5XOG - chains A and B of the 17 polymer chains in the assembly; structure by X-ray diffraction, 3.00 A resolution.

Chain A:
Molecule: DNA-directed RNA polymerase subunit
Organism: Komagataella phaffii (strain GS115 / ATCC 20864)
Notes: EC 2.7.7.6
UniProtKB: C4R4Y0 (C4R4Y0_KOMPG); numbering as in UniProt (aligned over 1-1743)
Chain sequence (1743 residues; each row starts with the number of its first residue):
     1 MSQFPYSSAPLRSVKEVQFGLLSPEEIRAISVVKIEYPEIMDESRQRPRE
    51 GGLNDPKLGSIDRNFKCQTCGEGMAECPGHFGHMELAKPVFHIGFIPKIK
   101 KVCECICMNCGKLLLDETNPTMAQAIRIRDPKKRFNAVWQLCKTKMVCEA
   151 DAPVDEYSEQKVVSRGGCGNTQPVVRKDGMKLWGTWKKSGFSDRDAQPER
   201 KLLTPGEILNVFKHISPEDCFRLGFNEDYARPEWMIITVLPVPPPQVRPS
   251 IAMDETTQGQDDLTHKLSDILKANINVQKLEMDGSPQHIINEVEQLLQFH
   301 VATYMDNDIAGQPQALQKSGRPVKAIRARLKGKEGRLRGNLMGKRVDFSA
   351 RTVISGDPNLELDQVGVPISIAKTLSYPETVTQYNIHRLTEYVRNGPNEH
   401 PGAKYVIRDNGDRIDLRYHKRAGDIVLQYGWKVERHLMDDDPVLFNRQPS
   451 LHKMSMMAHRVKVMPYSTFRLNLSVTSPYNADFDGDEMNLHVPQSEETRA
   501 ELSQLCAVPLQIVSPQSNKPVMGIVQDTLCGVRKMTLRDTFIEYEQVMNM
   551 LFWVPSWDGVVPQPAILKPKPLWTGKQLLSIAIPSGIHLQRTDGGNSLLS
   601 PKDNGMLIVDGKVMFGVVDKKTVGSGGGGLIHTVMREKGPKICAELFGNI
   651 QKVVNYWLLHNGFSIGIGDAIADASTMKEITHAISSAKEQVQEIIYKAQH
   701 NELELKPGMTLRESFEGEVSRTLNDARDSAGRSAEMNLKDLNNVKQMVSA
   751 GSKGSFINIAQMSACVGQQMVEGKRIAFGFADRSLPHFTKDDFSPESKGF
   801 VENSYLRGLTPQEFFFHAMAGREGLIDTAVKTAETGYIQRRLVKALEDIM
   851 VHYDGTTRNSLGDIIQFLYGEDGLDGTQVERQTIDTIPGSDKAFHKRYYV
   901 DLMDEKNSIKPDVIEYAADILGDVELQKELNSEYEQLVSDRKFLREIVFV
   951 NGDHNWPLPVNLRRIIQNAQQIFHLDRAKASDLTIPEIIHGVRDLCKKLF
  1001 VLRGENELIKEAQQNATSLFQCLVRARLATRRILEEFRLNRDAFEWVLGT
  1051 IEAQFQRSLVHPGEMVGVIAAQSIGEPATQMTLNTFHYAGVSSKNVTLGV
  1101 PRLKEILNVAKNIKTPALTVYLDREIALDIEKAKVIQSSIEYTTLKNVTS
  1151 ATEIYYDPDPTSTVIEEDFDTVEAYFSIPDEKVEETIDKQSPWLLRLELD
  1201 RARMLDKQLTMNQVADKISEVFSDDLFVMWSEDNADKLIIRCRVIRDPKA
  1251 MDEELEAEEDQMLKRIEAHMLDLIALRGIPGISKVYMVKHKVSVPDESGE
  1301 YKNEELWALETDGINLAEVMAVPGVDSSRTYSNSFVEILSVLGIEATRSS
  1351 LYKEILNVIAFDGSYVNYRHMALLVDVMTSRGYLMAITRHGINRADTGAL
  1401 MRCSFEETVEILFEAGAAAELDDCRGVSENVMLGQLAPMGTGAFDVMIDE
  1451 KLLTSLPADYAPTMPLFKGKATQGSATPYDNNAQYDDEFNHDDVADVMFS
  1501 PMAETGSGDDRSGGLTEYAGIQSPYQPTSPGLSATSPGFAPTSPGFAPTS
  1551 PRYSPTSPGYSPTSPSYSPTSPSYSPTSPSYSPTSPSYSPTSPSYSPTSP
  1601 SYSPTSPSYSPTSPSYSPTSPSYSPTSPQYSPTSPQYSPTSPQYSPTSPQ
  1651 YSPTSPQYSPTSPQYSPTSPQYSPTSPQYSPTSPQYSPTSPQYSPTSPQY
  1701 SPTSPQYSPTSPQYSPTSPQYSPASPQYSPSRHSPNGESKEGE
Disordered / not traced: 1, 154-160, 190-193, 1082-1094, 1178-1189, 1246-1257, 1464-1743
Metal / ion sites: Zn2+ site 1: Cys67, Cys70, Cys77, His80; Zn2+ site 2: Cys107, Cys110, Cys148, Cys168; Mg2+: Asp482, Asp484, Asp486 (together with AMP-CPP) (shared with 1 residue of chain P)
Small-molecule neighbours: AMP-CPP (APC; diphosphomethylphosphonic acid adenosyl ester): Arg447, Pro449, Asn480, Asp482, Asp484, Thr832, Gln1080

Chain B:
Molecule: DNA-directed RNA polymerase subunit beta
Organism: Komagataella phaffii (strain GS115 / ATCC 20864)
Notes: EC 2.7.7.6
UniProtKB: C4QZQ7 (C4QZQ7_KOMPG); numbering as in UniProt (aligned over 1-1227)
Chain sequence (1227 residues; row label = number of the first residue in the row):
     1 MSYDPYSIDDTITTEDCWTVISAFFEEKGLVSQQLDSFDEFMETSIQDLV
    51 WEEPRLILDQPAQHTNEKDNINKRYEIRFGKIYLSRPTMTEADGTTHAMF
   101 PQEARLRNLTYSSPVYLDMEKSMFTSIDDEGNPNATLDWQQVHEPIKDGV
   151 EEGNKVHIGKVPIMLRSKFCSLRTLDEVDLYKMKECPYDMGGYFVINGSE
   201 KVLIAQERSAANIVQVFKKAAPSPISHVAEIRSALEKGSRLISTMQIKLY
   251 GREDKGTGRTIKATLPYVKQDIPIVIVFRALGVVPDGEILQHICYDENDW
   301 QMLEMLKPCIEEGFVIQDKEVALDFIGRRGSAALGIRREKRIQYAKDILQ
   351 KELLPHITQEEGFETRKTFFLGYMVNRLLLCALERKDQDDRDHFGKKRLD
   401 LAGPLLANLFRILFRKLTREIYRYMQRCIETDRDFNLNLAVKSTTITSGL
   451 KYSLATGNWGEQKKAMSSRAGVSQVLNRYTYSSTLSHLRRTNTPIGRDGK
   501 LAKPRQLHNTHWGLVCPAETPEGQACGLVKNLSLLSGISIGSPSEPIINF
   551 LEEWGMEPLEDYDPAQHTKSTRIFVNGVWTGIHRDPSMLVSTMRDLRRSG
   601 AISPEVSIIRDIREREFKIFTDVGRVYRPLFIVEDDESKDNKGELRITKE
   651 HIRKIQQGYDDDAMNDDSEEQEQDVYGWSSLVTSGVIEYVDGEEEETIMI
   701 AMTPEDLQTRSLEQKEIDLNDTAKRIKPEMSTSSHHTFTHCEIHPSMILG
   751 VAASIIPFPDHNQSPRNTYQSAMGKQAMGVFLTNYNVRMDTMANILYYPQ
   801 KPLAKTQAMEYLKFRELPAGQNAIVAIACYSGYNQEDSMIMNQSSIDRGL
   851 FRSLFFRSYMDQEKRFGISIVEEFEKPTRATTLRLKHGTYEKLDEDGLIA
   901 PGVRVSGDDIIIGKTTPIPPDTEELGQRTKYHTKRDASTPLRSTENGIVD
   951 QVLLTTNQEGLKFVKVRMRTTKVPQIGDKFASRHGQKGTIGVTYRHEDMP
  1001 FSAEGIVPDLIINPHAIPSRMTVAHLIECLLSKVGSIRGYEGDATPFTDL
  1051 TVDAVSNLLRDNGYQSRGFEVMYNGHTGKKLMAQVFFGPTYYQRLRHMVD
  1101 DKIHARARGPVQVLTRQPVEGRSRDGGLRFGEMERDCMIAHGAAGFLKER
  1151 LMEASDAFRVHVCGICGLMSVIANLKKNQFECRSCKNKTNIYQLHIPYAA
  1201 KLLFQELMAMNIAPRLYTERSGVSMRS
Disordered / not traced: 1-8, 129-152, 663-674, 712-718, 921-930, 1223-1227
Metal / ion sites: Zn2+: Cys1163, Cys1166, Cys1182, Cys1185

Interface between chain A and chain B:
Contacting residue pairs (432; chain A residue first):
  Phe4(A) - Ala1157(B)
  Phe4(A) - Phe1158(B)  hydrophobic
  Phe4(A) - Arg1159(B)
  Phe4(A) - His1195(B)
  Pro5(A) - Arg1159(B)  hydrogen bond (backbone-side chain)
  Tyr6(A) - Leu1175(B)
  Ser7(A) - Arg1159(B)
  Ser7(A) - His1161(B)  hydrogen bond
  Ser7(A) - Leu1175(B)
  Ser7(A) - Phe1180(B)
  Ser7(A) - Gln1193(B)  hydrogen bond (backbone-side chain)
  Ser8(A) - Asn1178(B)  hydrogen bond
  Ser8(A) - Phe1180(B)
  Ala9(A) - His1161(B)
  Ala9(A) - Ile1191(B)
  Ala9(A) - Gln1193(B)  hydrogen bond (backbone-side chain)
  Pro10(A) - Ile1191(B)
  Pro10(A) - Tyr1192(B)  hydrophobic
  Pro10(A) - Gln1193(B)  hydrogen bond (backbone-backbone)
  Leu11(A) - Gln1193(B)
  Leu11(A) - His1195(B)
  Arg12(A) - Tyr1192(B)  hydrogen bond
  Arg12(A) - Gln1193(B)  hydrogen bond (backbone-backbone)
  Arg12(A) - Leu1194(B)
  Arg12(A) - Thr1218(B)  hydrogen bond
  Arg12(A) - Glu1219(B)  salt bridge
  Ser13(A) - Thr1218(B)
  Val14(A) - Leu1194(B)  hydrophobic
  Val14(A) - Tyr1217(B)
  Lys15(A) - Tyr1217(B)  hydrogen bond (backbone-backbone)
  Lys15(A) - Thr1218(B)
  Lys15(A) - Arg1220(B)  hydrogen bond (backbone-side chain)
  Glu16(A) - Arg1215(B)
  Glu16(A) - Leu1216(B)
  Glu16(A) - Tyr1217(B)  hydrogen bond (backbone-backbone)
  Glu16(A) - Glu1219(B)
  Glu16(A) - Arg1220(B)
  Glu16(A) - Ser1221(B)  hydrogen bond (side chain-backbone)
  Glu16(A) - Gly1222(B)
  Val17(A) - Arg1215(B)
  Val17(A) - Leu1216(B)  hydrophobic
  Gln18(A) - Ala1213(B)
  Gln18(A) - Pro1214(B)
  Gln18(A) - Arg1215(B)  hydrogen bond (backbone-backbone)
  Gln18(A) - Tyr1217(B)
  Phe19(A) - Ala1213(B)
  Gly20(A) - Ile1212(B)
  Gly20(A) - Ala1213(B)  hydrogen bond (backbone-backbone)
  Leu21(A) - Asn1211(B)
  Leu22(A) - Met1208(B)
  Leu22(A) - Asn1211(B)  hydrogen bond (backbone-backbone)
  Leu22(A) - Ala1213(B)  hydrophobic
  Glu26(A) - Leu1168(B)
  Glu26(A) - Arg1215(B)  salt bridge
  Ile27(A) - Asn1211(B)
  Ala29(A) - Ser1184(B)
  Ile30(A) - Ser1170(B)
  Ile30(A) - Ser1184(B)
  Ile30(A) - Met1208(B)  hydrophobic
  Gln46(A) - Pro920(B)  hydrogen bond (side chain-backbone)
  Arg63(A) - Arg884(B)
  Thr69(A) - Ile1172(B)
  Cys70(A) - Ile1172(B)  hydrophobic
  Cys70(A) - Ala1173(B)
  Cys70(A) - Asn1174(B)  hydrogen bond (backbone-side chain)
  Glu72(A) - Ala1173(B)
  Glu72(A) - Asn1174(B)
  Glu72(A) - Leu1175(B)  hydrogen bond (side chain-backbone)
  Met74(A) - Arg1116(B)  hydrogen bond (backbone-side chain)
  Ala75(A) - Arg1116(B)  hydrogen bond (backbone-side chain)
  Ala75(A) - Phe1158(B)
  Glu76(A) - Phe1158(B)
  Glu76(A) - Arg1159(B)  salt bridge
  Pro78(A) - Lys1201(B)  hydrogen bond (backbone-side chain)
  Pro78(A) - Gln1205(B)  hydrogen bond (backbone-side chain)
  Gly79(A) - Gln1205(B)
  Phe81(A) - Gln1205(B)
  Phe81(A) - Met1208(B)  hydrophobic
  His92(A) - Met1210(B)  hydrogen bond (side chain-backbone)
  Tyr229(A) - Arg1215(B)
  Ile237(A) - Asn1211(B)
  Pro241(A) - Met1208(B)
  Pro241(A) - Asn1211(B)
  Pro244(A) - Gln1205(B)
  Gln246(A) - Leu1114(B)
  Gln246(A) - Tyr1198(B)
  Gln246(A) - Lys1201(B)
  Val247(A) - Leu1114(B)
  Val247(A) - Gln1205(B)
  Pro249(A) - Val1113(B)  hydrophobic
  Pro249(A) - Leu1114(B)
  Asp254(A) - Lys864(B)  salt bridge
  Asp254(A) - Phe866(B)
  Glu255(A) - Arg935(B)
  Glu255(A) - Ala937(B)
  Thr256(A) - Phe866(B)
  Tyr304(A) - Ala1209(B)
  Met305(A) - Ala1209(B)
  Met305(A) - Met1210(B)  hydrophobic
  Arg321(A) - Met466(B)
  Pro322(A) - Met466(B)
  Ile326(A) - Glu1206(B)
  Ile326(A) - Ala1209(B)  hydrophobic
  Ile326(A) - Met1210(B)  hydrophobic
  Arg329(A) - Glu1206(B)  salt bridge
  Leu330(A) - Leu1203(B)  hydrophobic
  Leu330(A) - Glu1206(B)
  Arg336(A) - Ala1199(B)
  Arg336(A) - Leu1202(B)
  Arg336(A) - Leu1203(B)
  Arg336(A) - Glu1206(B)  salt bridge
  Leu337(A) - Leu1203(B)  hydrophobic
  Arg338(A) - Arg1129(B)  hydrogen bond (backbone-side chain)
  Arg338(A) - Glu1132(B)  salt bridge
  Gly339(A) - Arg1129(B)  hydrogen bond (backbone-side chain)
  Asn340(A) - Thr1115(B)
  Asn340(A) - Gln1117(B)  hydrogen bond (backbone-side chain)
  Asn340(A) - Ala1199(B)
  Leu341(A) - Ala1199(B)  hydrophobic
  Leu341(A) - Ala1200(B)
  Leu341(A) - Leu1203(B)  hydrophobic
  Met342(A) - Glu1132(B)
  Met342(A) - Arg1135(B)
  Gly343(A) - Arg1129(B)  hydrogen bond (backbone-side chain)
  Gly343(A) - Phe1130(B)
  Lys344(A) - Gln1117(B)
  Lys344(A) - Leu1128(B)
  Lys344(A) - Arg1129(B)
  Lys344(A) - Phe1130(B)  hydrogen bond (backbone-backbone)
  Lys344(A) - Leu1151(B)  hydrogen bond (side chain-backbone)
  Lys344(A) - Ser1155(B)
  Lys344(A) - Asp1156(B)  salt bridge
  Lys344(A) - Pro1197(B)
  Arg345(A) - Pro1118(B)
  Arg345(A) - Val1119(B)
  Arg345(A) - Glu1120(B)
  Arg345(A) - Gly1127(B)  hydrogen bond (side chain-backbone)
  Arg345(A) - Leu1128(B)
  Arg345(A) - Arg1129(B)
  Arg345(A) - Ser1155(B)  hydrogen bond (backbone-side chain)
  Val346(A) - Gly1127(B)
  Val346(A) - Leu1128(B)  hydrogen bond (backbone-backbone)
  Val346(A) - Phe1130(B)  hydrophobic
  Val346(A) - Arg1150(B)
  Val346(A) - Ala1154(B)
  Asp347(A) - Arg1106(B)  salt bridge
  Asp347(A) - Ala1107(B)
  Asp347(A) - Arg1108(B)
  Asp347(A) - Pro1118(B)
  Asp347(A) - Arg1150(B)  hydrogen bond (backbone-side chain)
  Asp347(A) - Ala1154(B)  hydrogen bond (backbone-backbone)
  Phe348(A) - Arg1106(B)  hydrogen bond (backbone-backbone)
  Phe348(A) - Ala1107(B)  hydrogen bond (backbone-backbone)
  Phe348(A) - Arg1108(B)
  Phe348(A) - Arg1150(B)
  Ser349(A) - Ala1105(B)
  Ser349(A) - Arg1106(B)  hydrogen bond (backbone-backbone)
  Ser349(A) - Gly1127(B)
  Ser349(A) - Leu1128(B)  hydrogen bond (side chain-backbone)
  Ala350(A) - His1104(B)
  Ala350(A) - Ala1105(B)  hydrophobic
  Ala350(A) - Leu1128(B)
  Arg351(A) - Lys1102(B)
  Arg351(A) - Ile1103(B)
  Arg351(A) - His1104(B)  hydrogen bond (backbone-backbone)
  Arg351(A) - Leu1128(B)
  Thr352(A) - Val1099(B)
  Thr352(A) - Ile1103(B)
  Val353(A) - Gly977(B)
  Val353(A) - Val1099(B)  hydrophobic
  Val353(A) - Lys1102(B)
  Asp357(A) - Tyr833(B)  hydrogen bond
  Pro358(A) - Ser831(B)
  Pro358(A) - Gly832(B)
  Pro358(A) - Tyr833(B)
  Asn359(A) - Tyr833(B)  hydrogen bond
  Ser370(A) - Ile1103(B)
  Ile371(A) - Ile1103(B)  hydrophobic
  Thr374(A) - Ala1105(B)
  Thr374(A) - Ala1107(B)
  Leu375(A) - Arg1106(B)
  Lys404(A) - Ala1107(B)
  Tyr405(A) - Arg1108(B)
  Arg413(A) - Arg1108(B)
  Glu434(A) - Arg1108(B)  salt bridge
  Leu444(A) - Met1138(B)  hydrophobic
  Leu444(A) - Phe1146(B)  hydrophobic
  Asn446(A) - Glu1134(B)
  Gln448(A) - Glu1134(B)  hydrogen bond
  Ser450(A) - Met1133(B)
  Ser450(A) - Glu1134(B)  hydrogen bond
  Ser450(A) - Cys1137(B)
  Leu451(A) - Met1133(B)  hydrophobic
  His452(A) - Cys1137(B)  hydrogen bond (backbone-side chain)
  Lys453(A) - Ala1140(B)
  Lys453(A) - His1141(B)  hydrogen bond (backbone-side chain)
  Met456(A) - Phe1130(B)  hydrophobic
  Met456(A) - Glu1134(B)
  Met456(A) - Cys1137(B)  hydrophobic
  Met456(A) - His1141(B)  hydrogen bond (backbone-side chain)
  Ser467(A) - Val1099(B)
  Ser467(A) - Asp1100(B)  hydrogen bond
  Ser467(A) - Ile1103(B)
  Thr468(A) - Ile976(B)
  Thr468(A) - Gly977(B)
  Leu473(A) - Gln835(B)
  Leu473(A) - Glu836(B)
  Asp482(A) - Glu836(B)
  Phe483(A) - Gln835(B)
  Phe483(A) - Glu836(B)  hydrogen bond (backbone-backbone)
  Phe483(A) - Asp837(B)
  Phe483(A) - Thr989(B)  hydrogen bond (backbone-side chain)
  Asp484(A) - Lys979(B)
  Asp484(A) - Lys987(B)
  Gly485(A) - Thr989(B)
  Glu487(A) - Lys1102(B)  salt bridge
  Asn489(A) - Leu1128(B)
  His491(A) - Phe1130(B)
  His491(A) - Arg1150(B)  hydrogen bond
  Val492(A) - Arg1150(B)  hydrogen bond (backbone-side chain)
  Pro493(A) - Glu1149(B)
  Gln494(A) - Glu1149(B)  hydrogen bond (backbone-side chain)
  Gln494(A) - Glu1153(B)
  Ser495(A) - Glu1149(B)  hydrogen bond
  Thr498(A) - Gly1145(B)
  Thr498(A) - Phe1146(B)
  Thr498(A) - Glu1149(B)  hydrogen bond
  Glu501(A) - Ala1143(B)
  Glu501(A) - Ala1144(B)  hydrogen bond (side chain-backbone)
  Glu501(A) - Gly1145(B)  hydrogen bond (side chain-backbone)
  Glu501(A) - Phe1146(B)  hydrogen bond (side chain-backbone)
  Leu502(A) - Phe1146(B)  hydrophobic
  Leu505(A) - His1141(B)
  Cys506(A) - Met1138(B)  hydrophobic
  Cys506(A) - His1141(B)
  Gln511(A) - His1141(B)
  Gln526(A) - Gln835(B)
  Gln526(A) - Glu836(B)  hydrogen bond (side chain-backbone)
  Gln526(A) - His1015(B)
  Asp527(A) - Cys829(B)  hydrogen bond
  Asp527(A) - Gly832(B)
  Asp527(A) - Gln835(B)  hydrogen bond (backbone-side chain)
  Asp527(A) - Asn1013(B)  hydrogen bond
  Asp527(A) - His1015(B)  salt bridge
  Cys530(A) - His1015(B)
  Leu658(A) - Cys829(B)  hydrophobic
  Leu659(A) - Tyr830(B)
  Leu659(A) - Asn1074(B)  hydrogen bond (backbone-side chain)
  Leu659(A) - His1076(B)
  Leu659(A) - Leu1081(B)
  His660(A) - Asn1074(B)  hydrogen bond
  His660(A) - Thr1077(B)
  Asn661(A) - Leu1081(B)
  Asn661(A) - Met1082(B)  hydrogen bond (backbone-backbone)
  Asn661(A) - Ala1083(B)  hydrogen bond (backbone-backbone)
  Gly662(A) - Ala1083(B)
  Phe663(A) - Ala828(B)
  Phe663(A) - Cys829(B)  hydrogen bond (backbone-backbone)
  Phe663(A) - Pro1014(B)  hydrophobic
  Phe663(A) - Ala1083(B)
  Ser664(A) - Ile827(B)  hydrogen bond (side chain-backbone)
  Ser664(A) - Pro1014(B)
  Ser664(A) - Gln1084(B)
  Ser664(A) - Val1085(B)
  Ser664(A) - Phe1086(B)  hydrogen bond (side chain-backbone)
  Ile665(A) - Ile827(B)  hydrophobic
  Ile665(A) - Pro1014(B)  hydrophobic
  Ile665(A) - Ile1017(B)  hydrophobic
  Ile665(A) - Phe1086(B)
  Gly666(A) - Leu1026(B)
  Gly666(A) - Phe1069(B)
  Gly666(A) - Phe1086(B)
  Ile667(A) - Val1023(B)  hydrophobic
  Ile667(A) - Leu1026(B)  hydrophobic
  Ile667(A) - Ile1027(B)  hydrophobic
  Ile667(A) - Val1052(B)  hydrophobic
  Ile667(A) - Arg1067(B)
  Ile667(A) - Phe1086(B)
  Asp669(A) - Phe1069(B)
  Ile671(A) - Arg1067(B)
  Lys678(A) - Thr722(B)
  Asn743(A) - Phe1069(B)
  Met747(A) - Pro1014(B)
  Met747(A) - His1015(B)
  Met747(A) - Pro1018(B)  hydrophobic
  Ser752(A) - His1015(B)  hydrogen bond
  Lys753(A) - His1015(B)
  Lys753(A) - Pro1018(B)
  Lys753(A) - Ser1019(B)
  Asn758(A) - Pro1018(B)
  Asn758(A) - Ser1019(B)
  Asn758(A) - Met1021(B)  hydrogen bond
  Gln761(A) - Met1021(B)
  Met762(A) - Pro1018(B)
  Met762(A) - Met1021(B)  hydrophobic
  Glu772(A) - Lys503(B)  salt bridge
  Glu772(A) - Gln506(B)  hydrogen bond
  Ile776(A) - Asn509(B)
  Ala777(A) - Asn509(B)  hydrogen bond (backbone-side chain)
  Gly779(A) - His393(B)
  Gly779(A) - His508(B)
  Gly779(A) - Asn509(B)
  Phe780(A) - Asn509(B)
  Phe780(A) - Thr510(B)
  Phe780(A) - Glu696(B)
  Ala781(A) - Glu696(B)  hydrogen bond (backbone-side chain)
  Arg783(A) - Glu695(B)
  Arg783(A) - Glu696(B)  hydrogen bond (side chain-backbone)
  Arg783(A) - Ile698(B)  hydrogen bond (side chain-backbone)
  Arg783(A) - Met699(B)
  Ser784(A) - Asn509(B)  hydrogen bond (backbone-side chain)
  Pro786(A) - Glu695(B)
  Pro786(A) - Ile698(B)
  Pro786(A) - Met699(B)
  Pro786(A) - Ile700(B)  hydrogen bond (backbone-backbone)
  His787(A) - Trp512(B)
  His787(A) - Met699(B)
  His787(A) - Ile700(B)
  His787(A) - Met702(B)
  His787(A) - Met730(B)
  His787(A) - Glu742(B)  salt bridge
  Phe788(A) - Met699(B)
  Phe788(A) - Met730(B)  hydrophobic
  Thr789(A) - Met699(B)
  Thr789(A) - Thr732(B)
  Thr789(A) - Ser733(B)
  Thr789(A) - His736(B)
  Asp792(A) - Thr732(B)  hydrogen bond
  Glu796(A) - Pro728(B)
  Glu796(A) - Met730(B)  hydrogen bond (side chain-backbone)
  Glu802(A) - Ile726(B)
  Asn803(A) - Arg725(B)
  Asn803(A) - Ile726(B)  hydrogen bond (side chain-backbone)
  Tyr805(A) - His761(B)  hydrogen bond (backbone-side chain)
  Tyr805(A) - Asn762(B)
  Tyr805(A) - Gln763(B)
  Tyr805(A) - Met1021(B)  hydrophobic
  Tyr805(A) - Val1023(B)  hydrophobic
  Leu806(A) - His761(B)  hydrogen bond (backbone-side chain)
  Leu806(A) - Val1052(B)  hydrophobic
  Arg807(A) - Thr722(B)  hydrogen bond (side chain-backbone)
  Arg807(A) - Ala723(B)
  Arg807(A) - Lys724(B)
  Arg807(A) - Arg725(B)
  Arg807(A) - Ile726(B)
  Arg807(A) - His761(B)
  Gly808(A) - Arg725(B)
  Gly808(A) - Asp760(B)
  Gly808(A) - His761(B)
  Leu809(A) - Arg725(B)  hydrogen bond (backbone-side chain)
  Leu809(A) - Asp760(B)  hydrogen bond (backbone-backbone)
  Leu809(A) - Phe1047(B)
  Thr810(A) - Ile726(B)
  Thr810(A) - Phe1047(B)
  Pro811(A) - Trp512(B)
  Pro811(A) - Met702(B)  hydrophobic
  Pro811(A) - Pro745(B)  hydrophobic
  Pro811(A) - Phe1047(B)
  Gln812(A) - Met702(B)
  Gln812(A) - Pro728(B)
  Phe814(A) - Ile748(B)  hydrophobic
  Phe814(A) - Leu749(B)  hydrophobic
  Phe814(A) - Pro759(B)
  Phe814(A) - Asn767(B)
  Phe814(A) - Phe1047(B)  hydrophobic
  Phe815(A) - Leu507(B)  hydrophobic
  Phe815(A) - His508(B)
  Phe815(A) - Trp512(B)  hydrophobic
  His817(A) - Gln763(B)
  His817(A) - Ser764(B)  hydrogen bond (backbone-side chain)
  Ala818(A) - Leu507(B)  hydrophobic
  Ala818(A) - Ser764(B)
  Met819(A) - Leu507(B)
  Met819(A) - Asn509(B)
  Gly821(A) - Ser764(B)
  Arg822(A) - Arg505(B)  hydrogen bond (side chain-backbone)
  Arg822(A) - Gln506(B)
  Arg822(A) - Leu507(B)
  Arg822(A) - Pro517(B)  hydrogen bond (side chain-backbone)
  Arg822(A) - Thr520(B)
  Arg822(A) - Gly527(B)
  Leu825(A) - Thr768(B)
  Leu825(A) - Tyr769(B)
  Ile826(A) - Arg505(B)
  Ile826(A) - Gln506(B)
  Ala829(A) - Gly523(B)
  Ala829(A) - Gln524(B)
  Val830(A) - Lys500(B)
  Glu834(A) - Lys500(B)  salt bridge
  Arg840(A) - Glu1132(B)  salt bridge
  Val843(A) - Asp1136(B)
  Glu847(A) - Arg1135(B)  salt bridge
  Met1065(A) - Ile1139(B)
  Val1068(A) - Asp1136(B)
  Val1068(A) - Ile1139(B)  hydrophobic
  Ile1069(A) - Ala1140(B)  hydrophobic
  Gln1072(A) - Cys1137(B)
  Gln1072(A) - Ala1140(B)
  Lys1146(A) - Glu253(B)  salt bridge
  Lys1146(A) - Asp254(B)  salt bridge
  Leu1412(A) - Leu1207(B)  hydrophobic
  Phe1413(A) - Met1210(B)  hydrophobic
  Phe1413(A) - Ile1212(B)  hydrophobic
  Asp1423(A) - Arg1220(B)  hydrogen bond (backbone-side chain)
  Arg1425(A) - Arg1220(B)
  Val1427(A) - Ile1139(B)  hydrophobic
  Ser1428(A) - Arg1135(B)  hydrogen bond
  Val1431(A) - Leu1147(B)  hydrophobic
  Val1431(A) - Leu1151(B)  hydrophobic
  Met1432(A) - Pro1197(B)
  Met1432(A) - Ala1200(B)
  Met1432(A) - Leu1203(B)  hydrophobic
  Leu1433(A) - His1195(B)
  Leu1433(A) - Ile1196(B)
  Leu1433(A) - Pro1197(B)
  Leu1433(A) - Phe1204(B)  hydrophobic
  Gly1434(A) - Lys1148(B)
  Gly1434(A) - Met1152(B)
  Gly1434(A) - Pro1197(B)
  Gln1435(A) - Lys1148(B)
  Leu1436(A) - Ala1144(B)
  Leu1436(A) - Gly1145(B)
  Leu1436(A) - Lys1148(B)
  Ala1437(A) - Ala1144(B)
  Met1439(A) - Ile1139(B)  hydrophobic
  Met1439(A) - Ala1144(B)
  Met1439(A) - Leu1147(B)  hydrophobic
  Gly1440(A) - Gly1142(B)
  Thr1441(A) - Gly1142(B)  hydrogen bond (backbone-backbone)
  Thr1441(A) - Ala1144(B)  hydrogen bond (side chain-backbone)
  Thr1441(A) - Gly1145(B)
  Gly1442(A) - Ala1144(B)
Other interface residues (no listed pair), chain A (227 interface residues in all): Val32, Gly71, Phe95, Trp234, Pro243, Thr257, Gly320, Arg327, Ile354, Ser355, Gly356, Pro368, Tyr466, Thr476, Val525, Thr528, Gln546, Gly668, Ala674, Met677, Thr681, Lys688, Gly754, Val771, Leu785, Lys790, Ser794, Glu823, Lys844, Asp1272, Ser1404, Gly1416, Leu1421, Cys1424
Other interface residues (no listed pair), chain B (208 interface residues in all): Ala502, His511, Cys516, Cys526, Thr697, Ala701, Lys727, Glu729, Pro765, Asn834, Ser838, Glu872, Thr916, Pro917, Asp936, Gln975, Gly988, Ile990, Leu1030, Lys1079, Lys1080, Gly1109, Gly1131, Cys1166, Lys1176, Arg1183

Summary:
The interface between chain A and chain B involves 227 residues on one side and 208 on the other, with 93
hydrogen bonds and 19 salt bridges. Polar pairs include Arg12(A)-Glu1219(B), Glu26(A)-Arg1215(B) and
Glu76(A)-Arg1159(B). Chain A binds AMP-CPP.
Here chain A is DNA-directed RNA polymerase subunit and chain B is DNA-directed RNA polymerase subunit beta,
both from Komagataella phaffii (strain GS115 / ATCC 20864). Entry 5XOG (RNA Polymerase II elongation complex
bound with Spt5 KOW5 and Elf1) was determined by X-ray diffraction together with 5XON from the same study.
